8BRI - chains B and G of the 7 polymer chains in the assembly; structure by electron microscopy, 3.90 A resolution.

Chain B:
Name: Chemotaxis protein PomA
Source organism: Vibrio alginolyticus
UniProt: O06873 (POMA_VIBAL); residues 1-253 here = UniProt positions 1-253
Sequence (253 residues; row label = number of the first residue in the row):
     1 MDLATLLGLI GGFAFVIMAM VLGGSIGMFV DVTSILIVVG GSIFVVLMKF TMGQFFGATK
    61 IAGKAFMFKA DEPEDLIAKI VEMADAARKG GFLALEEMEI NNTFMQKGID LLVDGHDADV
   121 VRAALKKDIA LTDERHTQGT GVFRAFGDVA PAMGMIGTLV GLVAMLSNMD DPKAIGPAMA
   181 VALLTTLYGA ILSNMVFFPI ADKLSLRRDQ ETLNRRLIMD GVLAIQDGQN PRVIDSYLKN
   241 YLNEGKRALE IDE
Disordered / not traced: 1-19, 253

Chain G:
Name: Flagellar motor protein
Source organism: Vibrio alginolyticus
UniProt: A0A2I3CFY6 (A0A2I3CFY6_VIBAX); residue numbers follow UniProt; this construct covers 1-315
Sequence (315 residues; numbered 1 to 315; the number before each row is that of its first residue):
     1 MDDEDNKCDC PPPGLPLWMG TFADLMSLLM CFFVLLLSFS EMDVLKFKQI AGSMKFAFGV
    61 QNQLEVKDIP KGTSIIAQEF RPGRPEPTPI DVIMQQTMDI TQQTLEFHEG ESERAGGTKR
   121 DEGKLTGGQS PETSTQNNES AEADMQQQQS KEMSQEMETL MESIKKALER EIEQGAIEVE
   181 NLGQQIVIRM REKGAFPEGS AFLQPKFRPL VRQIAELVKD VPGIVRVSGH TDNRPLDSEL
   241 YRSNWDLSSQ RAVSVAQEME KVRGFSHQRL RVRGMADTEP LLPNDSDENR ALNRRVEISI
   301 MQGEPLYSEE VPVIQ
Disordered / not traced: 1-10, 62-315

Chain B / chain G interface:
Pairs across the interface - 15 pairs, chain B then chain G:
  Gly154(B) - Asp24(G)
  Met155(B) - Asp24(G)
  Thr158(B) - Asp24(G)  hydrogen bond
  Leu162(B) - Ser27(G)
  Leu162(B) - Leu28(G)  hydrophobic
  Leu162(B) - Cys31(G)  hydrophobic
  Met165(B) - Leu35(G)  hydrophobic
  Leu166(B) - Cys31(G)  hydrophobic
  Leu166(B) - Val34(G)  hydrophobic
  Met169(B) - Ser38(G)
  Ile175(B) - Leu35(G)  hydrophobic
  Leu183(B) - Leu28(G)  hydrophobic
  Thr186(B) - Asp24(G)  hydrogen bond
  Ala190(B) - Thr21(G)
  Phe198(B) - Leu17(G)  hydrophobic
Also at the interface, not in a pair above, chain B (14 interface residues in all): Pro151, Ala182
Also at the interface, not in a pair above, chain G (11 interface residues in all): Gly20, Ala23

Overview:
Chain B and chain G form an interface of 14 and 11 residues respectively; the contacts include 2 hydrogen
bonds. Polar contacts include Thr158(B)-Asp24(G) and Thr186(B)-Asp24(G).
Chain B is Chemotaxis protein PomA and chain G is Flagellar motor protein, both from Vibrio alginolyticus; the
structure, VaPomAB MSP1D1 nanodisc, was determined by electron microscopy (same publication as 8BRD).
